4RWK - chain A; structure by X-ray diffraction, 2.98 A resolution.

Chain A:
Name: Fibroblast growth factor receptor 1
Organism: Homo sapiens
Notes: EC 2.7.10.1
UniProtKB: P11362 (FGFR1_HUMAN); residue numbers follow UniProt; this construct covers 458-765
Chain sequence (317 residues; row label = number of the first residue in the row):
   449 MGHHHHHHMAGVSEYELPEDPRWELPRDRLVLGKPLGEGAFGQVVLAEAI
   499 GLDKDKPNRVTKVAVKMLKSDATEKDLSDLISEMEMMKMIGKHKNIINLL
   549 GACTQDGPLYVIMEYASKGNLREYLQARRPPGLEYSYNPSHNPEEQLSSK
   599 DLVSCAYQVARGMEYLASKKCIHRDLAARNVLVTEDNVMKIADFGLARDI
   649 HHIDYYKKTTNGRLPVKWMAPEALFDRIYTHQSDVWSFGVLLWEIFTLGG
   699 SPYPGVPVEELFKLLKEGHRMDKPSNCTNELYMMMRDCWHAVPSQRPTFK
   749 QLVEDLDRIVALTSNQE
Not modelled in the structure: 449-456, 765
Differences from the reference sequence: expression tag (449-457); engineered mutation A488 (Cys in P11362), M561 (Val in P11362), S584 (Cys in P11362)
Curated features (UniProtKB/Swiss-Prot):
  - active site: D623 (Proton acceptor)
  - binding site (ATP): L484 to G487, F489, G490, K514, E562 to A564, N568, R627, D641
  - modified residue (Phosphotyrosine): Y463, Y583, Y585, Y653, Y654, Y730
  - natural variant: R470 (R470L: In HH2), P483 (P483T: In HH2), G490 (G490R: In HRTFDS), A520 (A520T: In HH2), I538 (I538V: In HH2), N546 (N546K: In ECCL), M561 (V561M: this construct carries the variant), V607 (V607M: In HH2), K618 (K618N: In HH2), H621 (H621R: In HH2), R622 (R622G: In HH2; R622Q: In HH2), D623 (D623Y: In HRTFDS), 17 further natural variant entries in UniProt
  - mutagenesis: K514 (K514A: Loss of kinase activity), R577 (R577E: Strongly reduced autophosphorylation in response to FGF signaling. No effect on in vitro kinase activity), R609 (R609V: Abolishes interaction with PLCG1), D623 (D623A: Loss of kinase activity), Y653 (Y653F: No effect on kinase activity. Loss of autophosphorylation and kinase activity; when associated with F-654), Y654 (Y654F: Reduced kinase activity. Loss of autophosphorylation and kinase activity; when associated with F-653), D755 (D755V: Abolishes interaction with PLCG1)
Small-molecule neighbours: 66T (N-{3-[2-(3,5-dimethoxyphenyl)ethyl]-1H-pyrazol-5-yl}-4-[(3R,5S)-3,5-dimethylpiperazin-1-yl]benzamide): L484, G490, V492, A512, K514, I545, M561, E562, Y563, A564, S565, K566, G567, E571, R627, N628, L630, A640, D641
What the authors report for this chain:
  - mutagenesis - V561M (32-fold): decreased binding to 66T
  - binding site for 66T: D641
  - mutagenesis - V561M (38-fold): increased catalytic activity
  - mutagenesis - V561M: unchanged binding to AMP-PNP
  - catalytic residues: D623 (proposed by the authors, not directly observed)

Summary:
Chain A binds compound 66T. From UniProt: active-site residue D623, 13 ATP-binding residues and 7 mutagenesis
sites. The paper reports the catalytic residue D623; V561M reduces binding to 66T.
Chain A is Fibroblast growth factor receptor 1 (Homo sapiens); the structure, Crystal structure of V561M FGFR1
gatekeeper mutation (C488A, C584S, V561M) in complex with
N-{3-[2-(3,5-DIMETHOXYPHENYL)ETHYL]-1H-PYRAZOL-5-YL}-4-[(3R,5S)-3,5-DIMETHYLPIPERAZIN-1-YL]BENZAMIDE
(AZD4547), was determined by X-ray diffraction, deposited together with 4RWJ, 4RWI and 4RWL.
